PDB entry 1GUT | X-ray diffraction, 1.50 A resolution | chains A and C of the 6 polymer chains in the assembly

# Chain A (and C)
Name: Molybdate binding protein II
Organism: Clostridium pasteurianum
Notes: chain C of this document is another copy of the same molecule, construct and numbering; everything in this record applies to it too
UniProtKB: P08854 (MOP2_CLOPA); residue numbers follow UniProt; this construct covers 1-68
Sequence (68 residues; row label = number of the first residue in the row):
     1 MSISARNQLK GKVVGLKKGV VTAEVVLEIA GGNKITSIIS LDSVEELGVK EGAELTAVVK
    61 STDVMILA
Disordered / not traced: 1
Bound ions: Mg2+: Asp63 (shared with 1 residue of chain B; Asp63(C) of chain C)

# How chain A and chain C interact
Residue-residue contacts (13):
  Val20(A) with Lys17(C), hydrogen bond (backbone-side chain); Lys18(C)
  Val21(A) with Lys17(C); Gly19(C); Thr22(C); Glu24(C); Ile38(C), hydrophobic
  Asp42(A) with Lys17(C), salt bridge; Glu24(C)
  Lys60(A) with Thr62(C), hydrogen bond (side chain-backbone); Val64(C); Met65(C)
  Thr62(A) with Thr62(C), hydrogen bond (side chain-backbone)
Other interface residues (no listed pair), chain A (14 interface residues in all): Ile3, Ser4, Ala5, Thr22, Ser40, Leu41, Val58, Val59, Asp63
Other interface residues (no listed pair), chain C (12 interface residues in all): Ala23, Asp63, Leu67

# Overview
The interface between chain A and chain C involves 14 residues on one side and 12 on the other, with 3
hydrogen bonds and 1 salt bridge. Polar contacts include Asp42(A)-Lys17(C), Val20(A)-Lys17(C) and
Lys60(A)-Thr62(C).
Both chains are Molybdate binding protein II (Clostridium pasteurianum). Entry 1GUT (MopII from Clostridium
pasteurianum (apo2)) was determined by X-ray diffraction together with 1GUG, 1GUN, 1GUO and 1GUS from the same
study.
